PDB entry 6REU | electron microscopy, 4.20 A resolution (low resolution: residue-level contacts below are approximate; hydrogen-bond / salt-bridge calls are withheld) | chains Q and S of the 20 polymer chains in the assembly

[Chain Q]
Molecule: epsilon: Polytomella F-ATP synthase epsilon subunit
Source organism: Polytomella sp. Pringsheim 198.80
Chain sequence (74 residues; numbered 1 to 74; the number before each row is that of its first residue):
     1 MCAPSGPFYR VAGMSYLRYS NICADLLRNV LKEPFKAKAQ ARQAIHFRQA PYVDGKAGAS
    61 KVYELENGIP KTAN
Unresolved in the structure: 1-2

[Chain S]
Molecule: ATP synthase gamma chain, mitochondrial
Source organism: Polytomella sp. Pringsheim 198.80
UniProt: Q4LDE7 (Q4LDE7_9CHLO); residue numbers follow UniProt; this construct covers 1-317
Chain sequence (317 residues; each row starts with the number of its first residue):
     1 MALRKAVLSL GLSQGVAAEA VLGSGMFNAV QHESVRYASN QAVKQRIRAI KNIGKITKAM
    61 KMVAASKMKN AQIAVEQSRG LVDPFVRLFG DFPAVNSNKS VVVAVTSDKG LCGGLNSNIT
   121 KYTRATLATT ESEGKDVVVV SIGDKGRSQL TRIESQRYQL AIADTYKVRV TFGQASLIVE
   181 ELIKHNPQSY QILFNKFRSA ISFKPTVATI LSPDLLEKQL EDVTGNSLDA YDIEASHERS
   241 DVLRDLTEFH LGVTLYNAML ENNCSEHASR MSAMENSTKS AGEMLGKLTL DYNRKRQATI
   301 TTELIEIIAG ASALMDE
Unresolved in the structure: 1-38, 316-317

[Interface between chain Q and chain S]
Contacting residue pairs - 55 pairs, chain Q then chain S:
  S5(Q) - E238(S)
  G6(Q) - H237(S)
  G6(Q) - D241(S)
  P7(Q) - H237(S)
  P7(Q) - D241(S)
  Y9(Q) - D245(S)
  R10(Q) - D241(S)
  R10(Q) - R244(S)
  R10(Q) - D245(S)
  R10(Q) - E248(S)
  S15(Q) - E180(S)
  S15(Q) - E248(S)
  Y16(Q) - D245(S)
  Y16(Q) - F249(S)
  L17(Q) - S176(S)
  L17(Q) - V179(S)
  L17(Q) - E180(S)
  L17(Q) - E248(S)
  L17(Q) - F249(S)
  R18(Q) - L177(S)
  R18(Q) - E180(S)
  N21(Q) - F172(S)
  N21(Q) - S176(S)
  N21(Q) - E180(S)
  A41(Q) - T171(S)
  R42(Q) - T171(S)
  A44(Q) - T171(S)
  A44(Q) - Q174(S)
  I45(Q) - G173(S)
  I45(Q) - Q174(S)
  I45(Q) - L177(S)
  H46(Q) - D164(S)
  H46(Q) - T165(S)
  H46(Q) - V168(S)
  F47(Q) - I162(S)
  F47(Q) - A163(S)
  F47(Q) - D164(S)
  F47(Q) - T165(S)
  F47(Q) - Q174(S)
  F47(Q) - I178(S)
  R48(Q) - I162(S)
  R48(Q) - A163(S)
  R48(Q) - D164(S)
  Q49(Q) - A161(S)
  Q49(Q) - E181(S)
  A50(Q) - Q159(S)
  A50(Q) - L160(S)
  A50(Q) - A161(S)
  P51(Q) - Q159(S)
  Y52(Q) - Y158(S)
  Y52(Q) - Q159(S)
  Y52(Q) - A161(S)
  V53(Q) - Y158(S)
  Y63(Q) - E181(S)
  I69(Q) - L177(S)
Also at the interface, not in a pair above, chain Q (25 interface residues in all): D54
Also at the interface, not in a pair above, chain S (29 interface residues in all): S155, K167, G252

[Summary]
Chain Q and chain S form an interface of 25 and 29 residues respectively.
Here chain Q is epsilon: Polytomella F-ATP synthase epsilon subunit and chain S is ATP synthase gamma chain,
mitochondrial, both from Polytomella sp. Pringsheim 198.80. Entry 6REU (Cryo-EM structure of Polytomella F-ATP
synthase, Rotary substate 3C, focussed refinement of F1 head and rotor) was determined by electron microscopy,
deposited together with 6RD4, 6RD5, 6RD6, 6RD7, 6RD8, 6RD9 and 46 further entries.
